Entry 7UBM (electron microscopy, 3.13 A resolution); this record covers chains A and B of the 10 polymer chains in the assembly.

# Chain A (and B)
Protein: DNA-directed RNA polymerase subunit alpha
From: Escherichia coli
Notes: EC 2.7.7.6; chain B of this document is another copy of the same molecule, construct and numbering; everything in this record applies to it too
UniProtKB: P0A7Z4 (RPOA_ECOLI); residue numbers follow UniProt; this construct covers 1-329
Sequence (329 residues; row label = number of the first residue in the row):
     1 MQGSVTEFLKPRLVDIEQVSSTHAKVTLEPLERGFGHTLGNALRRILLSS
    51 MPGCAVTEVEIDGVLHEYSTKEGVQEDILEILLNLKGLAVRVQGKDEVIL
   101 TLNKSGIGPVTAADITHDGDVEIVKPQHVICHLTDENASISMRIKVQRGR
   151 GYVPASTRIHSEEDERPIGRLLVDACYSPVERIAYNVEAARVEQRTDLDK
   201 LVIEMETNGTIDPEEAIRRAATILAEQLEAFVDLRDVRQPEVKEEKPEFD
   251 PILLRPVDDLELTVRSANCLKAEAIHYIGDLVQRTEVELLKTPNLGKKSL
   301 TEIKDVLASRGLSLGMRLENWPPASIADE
Unresolved in the structure: 1-5, 236-329 (chain B: 1-5, 234-329)

# Interface between chain A and chain B
Residue-residue contacts - 69 pairs, chain A then chain B:
  E7(A) - R150(B)
  F8(A) - S50(B)
  F8(A) - R150(B)
  F8(A) - I223(B)  hydrophobic
  F8(A) - Q227(B)
  L9(A) - Q227(B)  hydrogen bond (backbone-side chain)
  K10(A) - E226(B)
  K10(A) - E229(B)
  P11(A) - Q227(B)
  P11(A) - A230(B)
  P11(A) - F231(B)
  R12(A) - A230(B)
  L13(A) - F231(B)  hydrophobic
  L28(A) - F231(B)  hydrophobic
  L31(A) - Q227(B)
  E32(A) - R150(B)  salt bridge
  E32(A) - Q227(B)
  F35(A) - I46(B)  hydrophobic
  F35(A) - S50(B)
  F35(A) - I223(B)  hydrophobic
  F35(A) - Q227(B)
  T38(A) - R45(B)
  L39(A) - L224(B)  hydrophobic
  L39(A) - L228(B)  hydrophobic
  N41(A) - N41(B)
  R45(A) - G34(B)  hydrogen bond (side chain-backbone)
  R45(A) - H37(B)
  R45(A) - T38(B)  hydrogen bond
  S50(A) - F8(B)
  S50(A) - F35(B)
  R150(A) - T6(B)
  R150(A) - E7(B)  hydrogen bond (side chain-backbone)
  R150(A) - F8(B)
  R150(A) - E32(B)  salt bridge
  R218(A) - F231(B)
  R218(A) - D233(B)  salt bridge
  R219(A) - D233(B)
  A221(A) - F231(B)
  T222(A) - V232(B)
  T222(A) - D233(B)  hydrogen bond
  I223(A) - F8(B)  hydrophobic
  I223(A) - F35(B)  hydrophobic
  L224(A) - L39(B)  hydrophobic
  L224(A) - L228(B)  hydrophobic
  E226(A) - K10(B)
  Q227(A) - L9(B)
  Q227(A) - P11(B)
  Q227(A) - L31(B)
  Q227(A) - F35(B)
  L228(A) - L224(B)  hydrophobic
  E229(A) - K10(B)  salt bridge
  A230(A) - P11(B)  hydrophobic
  F231(A) - L28(B)  hydrophobic
  F231(A) - L39(B)  hydrophobic
  F231(A) - L43(B)  hydrophobic
  F231(A) - L201(B)  hydrophobic
  F231(A) - I203(B)  hydrophobic
  F231(A) - I217(B)  hydrophobic
  F231(A) - R218(B)
  F231(A) - A221(B)  hydrophobic
  V232(A) - R218(B)
  V232(A) - A221(B)
  V232(A) - T222(B)
  D233(A) - R218(B)
  L234(A) - L13(B)
  R235(A) - L13(B)
  R235(A) - I16(B)
  R235(A) - E214(B)
  R235(A) - R218(B)
Also at the interface, not in a pair above, chain A (43 interface residues in all): T6, G34, H37, A42, I46, S49, P52, D197, E215, A225
Also at the interface, not in a pair above, chain B (42 interface residues in all): A42, P52, A225

# In short
43 residues of chain A and 42 residues of chain B are in contact; the contacts include 5 hydrogen bonds and 4
salt bridges. Polar contacts include E32(A)-R150(B), R218(A)-D233(B) and E229(A)-K10(B).
Chain A and chain B are both DNA-directed RNA polymerase subunit alpha (Escherichia coli); the structure,
Transcription antitermination complex: "pre-engaged" Qlambda-loading complex, was determined by electron
microscopy (same publication as 7UBJ, 7UBL and 7UBN).
